PDB entry 4CCO | X-ray diffraction, 2.30 A resolution | chains A and C of the 4 polymer chains in the assembly

# Chain A
Name: Bifunctional lysine-specific demethylase and histidyl-hydroxylase NO66
Organism: Homo sapiens
Notes: EC 1.14.11.-, 1.14.11.27; fragment: catalytic domain, residues 183-641
UniProt: Q9H6W3 (NO66_HUMAN); residue numbers follow UniProt; this construct covers 183-641
Chain sequence (467 residues; numbered 182 to 648; the number before each row is that of its first residue):
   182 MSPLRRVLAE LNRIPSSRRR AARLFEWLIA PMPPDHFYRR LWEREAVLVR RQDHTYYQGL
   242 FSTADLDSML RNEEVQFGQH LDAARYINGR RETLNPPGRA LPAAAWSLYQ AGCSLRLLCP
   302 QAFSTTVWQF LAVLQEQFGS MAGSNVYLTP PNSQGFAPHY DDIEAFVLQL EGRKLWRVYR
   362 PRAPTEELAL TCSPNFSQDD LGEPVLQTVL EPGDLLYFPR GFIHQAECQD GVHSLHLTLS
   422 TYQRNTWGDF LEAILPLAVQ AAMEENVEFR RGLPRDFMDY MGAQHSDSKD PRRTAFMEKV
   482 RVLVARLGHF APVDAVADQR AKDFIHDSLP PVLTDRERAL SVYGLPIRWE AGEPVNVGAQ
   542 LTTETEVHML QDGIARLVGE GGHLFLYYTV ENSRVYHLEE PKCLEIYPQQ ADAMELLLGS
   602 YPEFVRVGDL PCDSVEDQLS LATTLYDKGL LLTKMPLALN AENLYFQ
Not modelled in the structure: 532, 641-648
Differences from the reference sequence: expression tag (182, 642-648); engineered mutation Ala364 (Val in Q9H6W3), Cys373 (Ser in Q9H6W3)
Bound ions: Mn2+: His340, Asp342, His405 (together with N-oxalylglycine)
Small-molecule neighbours: N-oxalylglycine (OGA): Tyr328, Gly336, Phe337, His340, Asp342, Val348, Lys355, Trp357, His405, Ala407, His417, Thr419
UniProt features mapped onto this chain:
  - binding site (Fe cation): His340, Asp342, His405
Reported in the primary citation:
  - mutagenesis - Y577A: decreased catalytic activity with 60S ribosomal protein L8 (chain C)

# Chain C
Name: 60S ribosomal protein L8
UniProt: P62917 (RL8_HUMAN); numbering as in UniProt (aligned over 205-224)
Chain sequence (20 residues; numbered 205 to 224; the number before each row is that of its first residue):
   205 NPVEHPFGGC NHQHIGKPST
Not modelled in the structure: 205-211, 224
Differences from the reference sequence: engineered mutation Cys214 (Gly in P62917)
UniProt features mapped onto this chain:
  - modified residue: His216 (3S: -3-hydroxyhistidine)

# Chain A / chain C interface
Pairs across the interface (35; chain A residue first):
  Gly259(A) - Pro222(C)
  Gln260(A) - Pro222(C)
  Arg272(A) - Asn215(C)
  Arg297(A) - Asn215(C)  hydrogen bond (side chain-backbone)
  Arg297(A) - His216(C)
  Arg297(A) - Gln217(C)
  Leu299(A) - Gln217(C)
  Leu299(A) - Gly220(C)
  Leu299(A) - Pro222(C)
  Cys300(A) - Gly220(C)
  Met322(A) - His218(C)
  Met322(A) - Ile219(C)  hydrophobic
  Gly324(A) - His218(C)
  Asn326(A) - His216(C)  hydrogen bond
  Asn326(A) - Gln217(C)  hydrogen bond (side chain-backbone)
  Tyr328(A) - His216(C)  hydrogen bond
  Phe337(A) - Asn215(C)
  His340(A) - Asn215(C)  hydrogen bond
  Asp342(A) - Asn215(C)
  Asp342(A) - His216(C)  hydrogen bond (side chain-backbone)
  Ile344(A) - His216(C)
  Ile344(A) - His218(C)
  Cys373(A) - Gly213(C)
  Cys373(A) - Cys214(C)  hydrophobic
  Ser374(A) - Gly212(C)
  Pro375(A) - Gly212(C)
  Asn376(A) - Asn215(C)  hydrogen bond
  Thr419(A) - His216(C)
  Ser421(A) - His216(C)  hydrogen bond
  Ser421(A) - His218(C)  hydrogen bond
  Thr422(A) - His218(C)
  Gln424(A) - His218(C)
  Val576(A) - Lys221(C)
  Tyr577(A) - Ile219(C)
  Tyr577(A) - Lys221(C)  hydrogen bond (backbone-side chain)
Other interface residues (no listed pair), chain A (27 interface residues in all): Ala323, Ser325, Ala338

# In short
27 residues of chain A and 11 residues of chain C are in contact, with 10 hydrogen bonds. Among the polar
pairs are Arg297(A)-Asn215(C), Asn326(A)-His216(C) and Asn326(A)-Gln217(C). Bound to chain A: N-oxalylglycine.
From the paper: Y577A of chain A reduces catalytic activity with 60S ribosomal protein L8 (chain C).
Chain A is Bifunctional lysine-specific demethylase and histidyl-hydroxylase NO66 (Homo sapiens) and chain C
is 60S ribosomal protein L8; the structure, 60S ribosomal protein L8 histidine hydroxylase (NO66 S373C) in
complex with Mn(II), N-oxalylglycine (NOG) and 60S ..., was determined by X-ray diffraction (same publication
as 4BXF, 4CCM, 4CCN and 4CUG).
